PDB entry 3OL9 | X-ray diffraction, 2.25 A resolution | chains A and C of the 4 polymer chains in the assembly

# Chain A
Molecule: Polymerase
From: Human poliovirus 1
Notes: EC 2.7.7.48
UniProtKB: B3VQP5 (B3VQP5_9ENTO); residues 1-461 here correspond to UniProt positions 1749-2209 (UniProt number = residue number + 1748)
Chain sequence (471 residues; numbered 1 to 471; the number before each row is that of its first residue):
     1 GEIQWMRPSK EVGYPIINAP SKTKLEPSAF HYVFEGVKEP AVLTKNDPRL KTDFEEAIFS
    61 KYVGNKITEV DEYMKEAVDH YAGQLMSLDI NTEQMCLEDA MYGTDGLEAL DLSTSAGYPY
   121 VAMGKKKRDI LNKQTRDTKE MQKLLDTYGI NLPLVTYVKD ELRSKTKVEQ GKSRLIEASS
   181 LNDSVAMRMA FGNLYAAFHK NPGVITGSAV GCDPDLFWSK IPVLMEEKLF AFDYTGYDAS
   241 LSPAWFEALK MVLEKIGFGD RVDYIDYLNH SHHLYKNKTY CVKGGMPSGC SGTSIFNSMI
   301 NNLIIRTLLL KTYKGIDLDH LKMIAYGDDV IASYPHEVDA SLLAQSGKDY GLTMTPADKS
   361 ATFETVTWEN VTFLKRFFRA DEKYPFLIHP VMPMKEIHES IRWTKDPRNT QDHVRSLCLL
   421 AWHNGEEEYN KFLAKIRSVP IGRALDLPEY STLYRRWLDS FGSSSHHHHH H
Unresolved in the structure: 462-471
Sequence notes: engineered mutation Asp446 (Leu2194 in B3VQP5); expression tag (462-471)
Ion coordination: Zn2+: His270, His272, Cys281 (together with isopropyl alcohol)
Ligand contacts: pyrophosphate (POP): Arg163, Lys167, Arg174
Reported in the primary citation:
  - catalytic residues: Arg174 (proposed by the authors, not directly observed)

# Chain C
Molecule: 15-nt RNA strand
Sequence (15 nucleotides; numbered 688 to 702; the number before each row is that of its first residue):
   688 GCCCGGACGA GAGAX
Modified residues: O2C (3'-deoxy-cytidine-5'-monophosphate) at position 702

# Chain A / chain C interface
Residue-residue contacts (33):
  Ser113(A) - G696(C)  phosphate contact
  Arg128(A) - C695(C)  salt bridge to the phosphate
  Arg128(A) - G696(C)  salt bridge to the phosphate
  Lys133(A) - A694(C)  phosphate contact
  Lys133(A) - C695(C)  salt bridge to the phosphate
  Lys159(A) - O2C_702(C)  base contact
  Arg174(A) - O2C_702(C)  base contact
  Asp238(A) - O2C_702(C)  hydrogen bond to the sugar
  Ser288(A) - O2C_702(C)  sugar contact
  Asn297(A) - O2C_702(C)  sugar contact
  Tyr326(A) - G700(C)  hydrogen bond to the base
  Tyr326(A) - A701(C)  hydrogen bond to the sugar
  Gly327(A) - A701(C)  sugar contact
  Asp328(A) - A701(C)  phosphate contact
  Asp328(A) - O2C_702(C)  base contact
  Asp329(A) - A701(C)  sugar contact
  Leu374(A) - G700(C)  sugar contact
  Lys375(A) - G700(C)  phosphate contact
  Lys375(A) - A701(C)  phosphate contact
  Arg376(A) - G700(C)  sugar contact
  Met392(A) - A699(C)  sugar contact
  Met392(A) - G700(C)  sugar contact
  Ser400(A) - G698(C)  phosphate contact
  Ser400(A) - A699(C)  hydrogen bond to the phosphate
  Asn409(A) - G696(C)  sugar contact
  Asn409(A) - A697(C)  sugar contact
  Asp412(A) - G696(C)  hydrogen bond to the base
  Asp412(A) - A697(C)  sugar contact
  His413(A) - A697(C)  sugar contact
  His413(A) - G698(C)  sugar contact
  Ser416(A) - G698(C)  sugar contact
  Leu417(A) - G698(C)  sugar contact
  Leu420(A) - A699(C)  sugar contact
Interface residues without a listed pair, chain A (26 interface residues in all): Leu112, Glu396, Lys405

# In short
The interface between chain A and chain C involves 26 residues on one side and 9 on the other; the contacts
include 5 hydrogen bonds and 3 salt bridges. Polar contacts include Tyr326(A)-G700(C), Asp412(A)-G696(C) and
Asp238(A)-O2C_702(C). Chain A binds pyrophosphate. His270(A), His272(A) and Cys281(A) form the Zn2+ site. From
the paper: the catalytic residue Arg174(A).
Chain A is Polymerase (Human poliovirus 1) and chain C is a 15-nt RNA strand; the structure, Poliovirus
polymerase elongation complex with 3'-deoxy-CTP, was determined by X-ray diffraction (same publication as
3OL6, 3OL7, 3OL8, 3OLA and 3OLB).
